Entry 4HZU (X-ray diffraction, 3.53 A resolution); this record covers chains T and S of the 4 polymer chains in the assembly.

[Chain T]
Name: Energy-coupling factor transporter transmembrane protein EcfT
Organism: Lactobacillus brevis
UniProtKB: Q03PY7 (ECFT_LACBA); numbering as in UniProt (aligned over 1-266)
Sequence (266 residues; each row starts with the number of its first residue):
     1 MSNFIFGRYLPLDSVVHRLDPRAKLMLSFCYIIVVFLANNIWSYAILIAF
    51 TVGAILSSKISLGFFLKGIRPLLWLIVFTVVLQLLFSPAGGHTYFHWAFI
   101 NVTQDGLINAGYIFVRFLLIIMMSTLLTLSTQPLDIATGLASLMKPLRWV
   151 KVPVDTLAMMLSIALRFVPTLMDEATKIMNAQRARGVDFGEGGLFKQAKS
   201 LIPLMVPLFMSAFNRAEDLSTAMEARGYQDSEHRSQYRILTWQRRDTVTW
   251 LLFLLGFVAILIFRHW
Disordered / not traced: 1-16, 99-102, 238-243

[Chain S]
Name: Predicted membrane protein
Organism: Lactobacillus brevis
UniProtKB: Q03NM0 (Q03NM0_LACBA); numbering as in UniProt (aligned over 1-166)
Sequence (166 residues; each row starts with the number of its first residue):
     1 MTKGSLKENTIAAVLIAMTVALSILVVIPIPATKGIVTLCEVGIYTSAIL
    51 YGRRMGLLVGGASGFLIDILTGYPVWCLFSLVIHGTQGLVVGWLLPRHHK
   101 GIRSMLLPLLVGSLVMVIGYCLATTLLFGWPAGLASIFGNVVQVGFGAGV
   151 TLSIVGPLTRLKPDLV
Disordered / not traced: 165-166

[How chain T and chain S interact]
Contacting residue pairs (91; chain T residue first):
  Ser28(T) with Pro74(S); Val75(S)
  Phe29(T) with Cys77(S), hydrophobic; Leu78(S), hydrophobic
  Tyr31(T) with Val75(S), hydrophobic
  Ile32(T) with Val75(S); Phe79(S), hydrophobic; Leu127(S)
  Val35(T) with Leu127(S), hydrophobic
  Phe36(T) with Leu126(S); Leu127(S)
  Trp74(T) with Lys34(S)
  Phe78(T) with Pro131(S), hydrophobic
  Thr79(T) with Pro131(S)
  Leu82(T) with Trp130(S); Pro131(S), hydrophobic
  Gln83(T) with Trp130(S), hydrogen bond (side chain-backbone); Pro131(S)
  Phe86(T) with Trp130(S), hydrophobic
  Ile113(T) with Leu127(S); Phe128(S), hydrophobic
  Phe117(T) with Phe128(S), hydrophobic
  Ser124(T) with Pro74(S); Val75(S)
  Leu127(T) with Pro74(S), hydrophobic
  Thr128(T) with Gly72(S), hydrogen bond (side chain-backbone); Pro74(S)
  Ile136(T) with Ile69(S), hydrophobic
  Leu140(T) with Phe65(S), hydrophobic
  Pro153(T) with Thr2(S)
  Thr156(T) with Asn9(S)
  Met160(T) with Asn9(S); Ala12(S), hydrophobic; Ala13(S)
  Leu161(T) with Ala62(S), hydrophobic; Leu66(S), hydrophobic
  Ile163(T) with Ala13(S), hydrophobic
  Ala164(T) with Ala13(S); Ile16(S), hydrophobic; Ala17(S)
  Leu165(T) with Leu66(S), hydrophobic
  Phe167(T) with Ala17(S), hydrophobic
  Val168(T) with Ala17(S), hydrophobic; Val20(S), hydrophobic; Ala21(S)
  Leu171(T) with Ala17(S), hydrophobic; Met18(S), hydrophobic; Ala21(S), hydrophobic
  Met172(T) with Ala21(S), hydrophobic; Leu25(S)
  Ala175(T) with Leu25(S), hydrophobic
  Thr176(T) with Leu25(S)
  Gly190(T) with Pro29(S)
  Leu194(T) with Pro31(S); Phe146(S)
  Gln197(T) with Ile28(S); Pro29(S), hydrogen bond (side chain-backbone)
  Ala198(T) with Phe146(S), hydrophobic; Val150(S), hydrophobic
  Leu201(T) with Ile28(S), hydrophobic
  Ile202(T) with Ser153(S)
  Leu204(T) with Val26(S), hydrophobic
  Met205(T) with Met18(S), hydrophobic; Leu22(S), hydrophobic; Leu39(S), hydrophobic; Val42(S), hydrophobic; Ile154(S), hydrophobic
  Val206(T) with Ile154(S), hydrophobic
  Leu208(T) with Met18(S), hydrophobic; Leu22(S), hydrophobic
  Phe209(T) with Met18(S), hydrophobic; Gly43(S); Thr46(S); Leu158(S), hydrophobic
  Met210(T) with Leu158(S), hydrophobic; Leu161(S), hydrophobic
  Ala212(T) with Val14(S); Leu15(S), hydrophobic
  Phe213(T) with Leu50(S), hydrophobic; Tyr51(S); Pro163(S)
  Arg215(T) with Val14(S)
  Ala216(T) with Thr10(S); Ile11(S), hydrophobic; Val14(S), hydrophobic
  Ser220(T) with Lys7(S); Thr10(S), hydrogen bond
  Met223(T) with Thr10(S)
  Glu224(T) with Lys7(S), salt bridge
  Asp230(T) with Leu6(S)
  Glu232(T) with Gly4(S)
Other interface residues (no listed pair), chain T (62 interface residues in all): Leu75, Arg116, Ile120, Pro133, Leu157, Met179, Gly193, Glu217, Thr221
Other interface residues (no listed pair), chain S (62 interface residues in all): Ile24, Ile30, Ile36, Leu58, Leu70, Tyr73, Trp76, Gly129, Ala132, Ala135, Lys162

[In short]
The chain T/chain S interface involves 62 residues from each chain, with 4 hydrogen bonds and 1 salt bridge.
Polar pairs include Glu224(T)-Lys7(S), Gln83(T)-Trp130(S) and Thr128(T)-Gly72(S).
Here chain T is Energy-coupling factor transporter transmembrane protein EcfT and chain S is Predicted
membrane protein, both from Lactobacillus brevis. Entry 4HZU (Structure of a bacterial energy-coupling factor
transporter) was determined by X-ray diffraction.
